PDB entry 3V64 | X-ray diffraction, 2.85 A resolution | chains C and A of the 4 polymer chains in the assembly

== Chain C ==
Molecule: Low-density lipoprotein receptor-related protein 4
Organism: Rattus norvegicus
Notes: fragment: LG3 domain
UniProt: Q9QYP1 (LRP4_RAT); residue numbers follow UniProt; this construct covers 396-737
Chain sequence (349 residues; numbered 396 to 744; the number before each row is that of its first residue):
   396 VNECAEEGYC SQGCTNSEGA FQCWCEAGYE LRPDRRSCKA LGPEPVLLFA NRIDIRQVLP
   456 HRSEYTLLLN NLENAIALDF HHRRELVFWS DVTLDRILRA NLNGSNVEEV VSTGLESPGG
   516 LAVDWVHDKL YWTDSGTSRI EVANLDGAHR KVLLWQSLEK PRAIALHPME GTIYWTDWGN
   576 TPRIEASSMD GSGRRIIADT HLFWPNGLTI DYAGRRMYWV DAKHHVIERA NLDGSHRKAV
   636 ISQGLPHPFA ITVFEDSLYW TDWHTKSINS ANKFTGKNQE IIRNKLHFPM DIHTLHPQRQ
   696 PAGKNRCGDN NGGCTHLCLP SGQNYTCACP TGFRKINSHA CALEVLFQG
Not modelled in the structure: 396-403, 413-415
Construct notes: expression tag (738-744)
UniProt features mapped onto this chain:
  - glycosylation (N-linked (GlcNAc...) asparagine): Asn498, Asn719
Cystine bridges: Cys405-Cys418, Cys420-Cys433, Cys702-Cys713, Cys709-Cys722, Cys724-Cys736
Covalent attachments: N-acetylglucosamine (NAG) linked to Asn498
Metal / ion sites: Ca2+ near Tyr720 (its only coordinating residue here)

== Chain A ==
Molecule: Isoform 4 of Agrin
Organism: Rattus norvegicus
Notes: fragment: beta 1 propeller
UniProt: P25304 (AGRIN_RAT), isoform P25304-4; residue numbers follow UniProt; this construct covers 1759-1948
Chain sequence (191 residues; numbered 1758 to 1948; the number before each row is that of its first residue):
  1758 ALETLAFDGR TYIEYLNAVI ESELTNEIPA EKALQSNHFE LSLRTEATQG LVLWIGKAAE
  1818 RADYMALAIV DGHLQLSYDL GSQPVVLRST VKVNTNRWLR IRAHREHREG SLQVGNEAPV
  1878 TGSSPLGATQ LDTDGALWLG GLQKLPVGQA LPKAYGTGFV GCLRDVVVGH RQLHLLEDAV
  1938 TKPELRPCPT P
Construct notes: expression tag (1758)
UniProt features mapped onto this chain:
  - site: Ser1779 (Alternative splice site to produce 'z' isoforms), Asn1783 (Highly important for the agrin receptor complex activity of the 'z(8)' insert)
  - mutagenesis: Glu1780 (E1780A: Slight reduction in AChR clustering ability), Leu1781 (L1781A: Slight reduction in AChR clustering ability. Slight reduction in AChR clustering ability), Thr1782 (T1782A: Slight reduction in AChR clustering ability), Asn1783 (N1783A: Abolishes formation of AGRN-LRP4 complex and MUSK activation. No AChR clustering activity), Glu1784 (E1784A: Significant reduction in AChR clustering ability), Ile1785 (I1785A: Significant reduction in AChR clustering ability; I1785S: Abolishes formation of AGRN-LRP4 complex and MUSK activation), Pro1786 (P1786A: Significant reduction in AChR clustering ability)
Cystine bridges: Cys1919-Cys1945
Metal / ion sites: Ca2+: Asp1820, Leu1837, Gln1887, Asp1889
What the authors report for this chain:
  - self-association interface (contacts with another copy of this molecule); pairs are residue here / residue on that copy: His1927-His1927, Gln1792, His1864
  - Ca2+ coordination: Asp1820, Leu1837, Gln1887, Asp1889
  - mutagenesis - H1795L, R1865E, H1927L: unchanged binding to LRP4L23-A737
  - mutagenesis - N1783A, I1785S: abolished signaling
  - mutagenesis - H1795L, R1865E, H1927L: decreased signaling

== How chain C and chain A interact ==
Contacting residue pairs (9; chain C residue first):
  Glu511(C) with Arg1865(A), salt bridge; Glu1866(A)
  Gly531(C) with Arg1865(A), hydrogen bond (backbone-side chain)
  Thr532(C) with Leu1883(A)
  Arg534(C) with Leu1883(A)
  Lys555(C) with Thr1878(A), hydrogen bond
  Asn575(C) with Leu1844(A); Val1877(A); Thr1878(A), hydrogen bond (side chain-backbone)
Also at the interface, not in a pair above, chain A (8 interface residues in all): Gly1879, Ser1880
Interface features reported in the paper:
  - residue pairs: Glu511(C)-Arg1865(A) (hydrogen bond), Gly531(C)-Arg1865(A) (hydrogen bond), Lys555(C)-Thr1878(A) (hydrogen bond), Asn575(C)-Thr1878(A) (hydrogen bond)
  - interface residues, chain A: Gln1840(A), Ala1875(A)
  - hot spots on chain A (mutagenesis) - N1783A, I1785S: abolished binding to Low-density lipoprotein receptor-related protein 4 (chain C)

== Overview ==
6 residues of chain C face 8 of chain A across their interface, with 3 hydrogen bonds and 1 salt bridge. Polar
pairs include Glu511(C)-Arg1865(A), Gly531(C)-Arg1865(A) and Lys555(C)-Thr1878(A). The paper describes
hydrogen bonds between Glu511(C) and Arg1865(A), Gly531(C) and Arg1865(A) and Lys555(C) and Thr1878(A) among
others. The paper reports that H1795L, R1865E and H1927L of chain A reduce signaling; interface residues
Gln1840(A) and Ala1875(A); 5 substitutions were tested in all.
Here chain C is Low-density lipoprotein receptor-related protein 4 and chain A is Isoform 4 of Agrin, both
from Rattus norvegicus. Entry 3V64 (Crystal Structure of agrin and LRP4) was determined by X-ray diffraction
together with 3V65 from the same study.
